Entry 3DXR (X-ray diffraction, 2.50 A resolution); this record covers chains A and B.

# Chain A
Protein: Mitochondrial import inner membrane translocase subunit TIM9
Organism: Saccharomyces cerevisiae
Reference sequence: O74700 (TIM9_YEAST); residues 1-87 here = UniProt positions 1-87
Amino-acid sequence (89 residues; row label = number of the first residue in the row; numbers below 1 keep their minus sign (Gly-1 is residue -1)):
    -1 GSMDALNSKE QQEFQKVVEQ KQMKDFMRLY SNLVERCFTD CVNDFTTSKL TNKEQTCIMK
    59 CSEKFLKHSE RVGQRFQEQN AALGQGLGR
Not modelled in the structure: -1 to 11, 81-87
Disulfide bonds: Cys35-Cys59, Cys39-Cys55
Construct notes: expression tag (-1 to 0)
Curated features (UniProtKB/Swiss-Prot):
  - motif: Cys35 to Cys59 (Twin CX3C motif)
  - modified residue: Met1 (N-acetylmethionine)
  - mutagenesis: Val40 (V40A: In tim9-3; impairs the import of mitochondrial carrier proteins into mitochondria; when associated with P-60), Glu52 (E52G: In tim9-19; impairs the import of mitochondrial carrier proteins into mitochondria), Ser60 (S60P: In tim9-3; impairs the import of mitochondrial carrier proteins into mitochondria; when associated with A-40), Ser67 (S67C: Impairs the import of mitochondrial carrier proteins into mitochondria)
Reported in the primary citation:
  - mutagenesis - E52K: abolished growth
  - higher-order assembly contacts with a neighbouring Mitochondrial import inner membrane translocase subunit TIM10: Phe74

# Chain B
Protein: Mitochondrial import inner membrane translocase subunit TIM10
Organism: Saccharomyces cerevisiae
Reference sequence: P87108 (TIM10_YEAST); residue numbers follow UniProt; this construct covers 1-93
Amino-acid sequence (95 residues; row label = number of the first residue in the row; numbers below 1 keep their minus sign (Gly-1 is residue -1)):
    -1 GSMSFLGFGG GQPQLSSQQK IQAAEAELDL VTDMFNKLVN NCYKKCINTS YSEGELNKNE
    59 SSCLDRCVAK YFETNVQVGE NMQKMGQSFN AAGKF
Not modelled in the structure: -1 to 14, 84-93
Disulfide bonds: Cys40-Cys65, Cys44-Cys61
Construct notes: expression tag (-1 to 0)
Curated features (UniProtKB/Swiss-Prot):
  - region: Met1 to Asp31 (Interaction with transmembrane regions of transmembrane proteins in transit), Asn73 to Phe93 (Required for heterohexamerization)
  - motif: Cys40 to Cys65 (Twin CX3C motif)
  - mutagenesis: Cys40 (C40S: Induces impairment in folding and loss of zinc-binding), Cys44 (C44S: Loss of function due to severely affected folding and the presence of non-native disulfide bonds; loss of zinc-binding), Cys61 (C61S: Loss of function due to severely affected folding and the presence of non-native disulfide bonds; loss of zinc-binding), Cys65 (C65S: Induces impairment in folding and loss of zinc-binding)
Reported in the primary citation:
  - conformationally variable residues (side-chain flip): Tyr49

# Chain A / chain B interface
Pairs across the interface - 29 pairs, chain A then chain B:
  Val16(A) - Leu26(B)  hydrophobic
  Arg34(A) - Tyr41(B)
  Asp38(A) - Tyr41(B)
  Lys58(A) - Ser50(B)
  Lys58(A) - Glu51(B)  salt bridge
  Lys58(A) - Gly52(B)
  Glu61(A) - Gly52(B)
  Glu61(A) - Glu53(B)
  Lys62(A) - Ser50(B)  hydrogen bond
  Lys62(A) - Gly52(B)  hydrogen bond (backbone-backbone)
  Lys62(A) - Glu53(B)  hydrogen bond (side chain-backbone)
  Lys62(A) - Glu58(B)  salt bridge
  His66(A) - Val37(B)  hydrogen bond (side chain-backbone)
  His66(A) - Cys40(B)
  His66(A) - Tyr41(B)
  His66(A) - Leu62(B)
  Arg69(A) - Ser59(B)
  Arg69(A) - Leu62(B)
  Arg69(A) - Asp63(B)  salt bridge
  Val70(A) - Leu36(B)  hydrophobic
  Val70(A) - Val66(B)  hydrophobic
  Gly71(A) - Phe33(B)
  Arg73(A) - Asp63(B)  salt bridge
  Arg73(A) - Val66(B)
  Phe74(A) - Val29(B)
  Phe74(A) - Met32(B)  hydrophobic
  Phe74(A) - Phe33(B)  hydrophobic
  Phe74(A) - Leu36(B)  hydrophobic
  Phe74(A) - Phe70(B)  hydrophobic
Other interface residues (no listed pair), chain A (17 interface residues in all): Phe12, Phe63, Lys65, Ser67, Gln77
Other interface residues (no listed pair), chain B (23 interface residues in all): Ile19, Ala22, Ile45, Thr47, Leu54
From the paper, about this interface:
  - pairs named by the authors: Val16(A)-Leu26(B)

# In short
Chain A and chain B form an interface of 17 and 23 residues respectively; the contacts include 4 hydrogen
bonds and 4 salt bridges. Polar pairs include Lys58(A)-Glu51(B), Lys62(A)-Glu58(B) and Arg69(A)-Asp63(B). The
authors report a contact between Val16(A) and Leu26(B). From the paper: E52K of chain A abolishes growth;
conformational variability at Tyr49(B).
Chain A is Mitochondrial import inner membrane translocase subunit TIM9 and chain B is Mitochondrial import
inner membrane translocase subunit TIM10, both from Saccharomyces cerevisiae; the structure, Crystal structure
of the yeast inter-membrane space chaperone assembly TIM9.10, was determined by X-ray diffraction.
